PDB entry 6KUN | X-ray diffraction, 2.00 A resolution | chain B

[Chain B]
Name: 2-oxoglutarate-dependent dioxygenase DAO
Source organism: Oryza sativa subsp. indica
Notes: EC 1.14.11.-
UniProt: Q01IX6 (DAO_ORYSI); numbering as in UniProt (aligned over 1-300)
Sequence (300 residues; numbered 1 to 300; the number before each row is that of its first residue):
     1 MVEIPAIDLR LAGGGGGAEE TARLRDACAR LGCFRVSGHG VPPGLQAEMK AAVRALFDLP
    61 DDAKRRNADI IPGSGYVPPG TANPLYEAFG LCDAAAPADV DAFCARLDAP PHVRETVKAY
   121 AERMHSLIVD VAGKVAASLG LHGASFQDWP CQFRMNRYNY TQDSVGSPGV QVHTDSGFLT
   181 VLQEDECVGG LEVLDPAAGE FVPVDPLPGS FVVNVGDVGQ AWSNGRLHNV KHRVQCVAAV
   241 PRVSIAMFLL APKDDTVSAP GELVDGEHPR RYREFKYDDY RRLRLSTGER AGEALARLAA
Unresolved in the structure: 1-2, 80-83
Small-molecule neighbours:
  - 2-oxoglutaric acid (AKG): Asn156, Tyr158, Val170, His173, Asp175, Leu182, His232, Val234, Arg242, Ser244, Phe248
  - 1H-indol-3-ylacetic acid (IAC): Arg154, Ser176, Tyr277, Arg281, Arg284, Arg290
UniProt features mapped onto this chain:
  - binding site (Fe cation): His173, Asp175, His232
  - binding site (2-oxoglutarate): Arg242
From the paper describing this entry:
  - binding site for 1H-indol-3-ylacetic acid: Arg154, Ser176, Arg281, Arg282, Arg290

[Summary]
Chain B binds 2-oxoglutaric acid and 1H-indol-3-ylacetic acid. Curated annotation (UniProt) lists 3 Fe
cation-binding residues and residue binding 2-oxoglutarate Arg242. The paper reports a binding site for
1H-indol-3-ylacetic acid at Arg154, Ser176 and Arg281 among others.
Chain B is 2-oxoglutarate-dependent dioxygenase DAO (Oryza sativa subsp. indica); the structure, Crystal
structure of dioxygenase for auxin oxidation (DAO) in rice, was determined by X-ray diffraction together with
6KU3 from the same study.
